Entry 5ZED (X-ray diffraction, 2.20 A resolution); this record covers chain A.

[Chain A]
Name: Uncharacterized protein ADH
Source organism: Vanderwaltozyma polyspora DSM 70294
Reference sequence: A7TM80 (A7TM80_VANPO); numbering as in UniProt (aligned over 1-342)
Chain sequence (342 residues; numbered 1 to 342; the number before each row is that of its first residue):
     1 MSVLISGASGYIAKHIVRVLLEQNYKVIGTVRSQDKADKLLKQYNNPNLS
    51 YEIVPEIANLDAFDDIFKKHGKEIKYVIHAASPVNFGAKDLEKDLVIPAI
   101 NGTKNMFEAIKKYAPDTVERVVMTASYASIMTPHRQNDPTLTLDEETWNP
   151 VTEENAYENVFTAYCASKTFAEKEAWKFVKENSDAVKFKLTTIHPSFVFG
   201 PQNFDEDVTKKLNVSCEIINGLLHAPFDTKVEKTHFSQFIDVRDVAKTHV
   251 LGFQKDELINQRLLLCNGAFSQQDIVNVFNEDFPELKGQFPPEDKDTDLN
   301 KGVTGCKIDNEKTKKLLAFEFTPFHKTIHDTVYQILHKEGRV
Differences from the reference sequence: engineered mutation Val214 (Glu in A7TM80), Ser215 (Thr in A7TM80)
Residues lining bound ligands: NADP (NAP; NADP nicotinamide-adenine-dinucleotide phosphate): Gly7, Ala8, Ser9, Gly10, Tyr11, Ile12, Ala13, Arg32, Lys36, Val54, Pro55, Glu56, Ile57, Ala80, Ala81, Ser82, Pro83, Val84, Asn85, Pro98, Thr124, Ala125, Ser126, Tyr164, Lys168, Pro195, Ser196, Phe197, Val198, Asn213, Ser215

[Overview]
Chain A binds NADP.
Chain A is Uncharacterized protein ADH (Vanderwaltozyma polyspora DSM 70294); the structure, Crystal structure
of Kluyveromyces polyspora ADH (KpADH) mutant (E214V/T215S), was determined by X-ray diffraction, deposited
together with 5Z2X and 5ZEC.
